PDB entry 7AEF | electron microscopy, 2.80 A resolution | chains D and P of the 48 polymer chains in the assembly

Chain D:
Molecule: baseplate protein (Algo12)
Source organism: Algoriphagus machipongonensis
Reference sequence: A3HTB3 (A3HTB3_9BACT); residues 1-933 here = UniProt positions 1-933
Sequence (933 residues; row label = number of the first residue in the row):
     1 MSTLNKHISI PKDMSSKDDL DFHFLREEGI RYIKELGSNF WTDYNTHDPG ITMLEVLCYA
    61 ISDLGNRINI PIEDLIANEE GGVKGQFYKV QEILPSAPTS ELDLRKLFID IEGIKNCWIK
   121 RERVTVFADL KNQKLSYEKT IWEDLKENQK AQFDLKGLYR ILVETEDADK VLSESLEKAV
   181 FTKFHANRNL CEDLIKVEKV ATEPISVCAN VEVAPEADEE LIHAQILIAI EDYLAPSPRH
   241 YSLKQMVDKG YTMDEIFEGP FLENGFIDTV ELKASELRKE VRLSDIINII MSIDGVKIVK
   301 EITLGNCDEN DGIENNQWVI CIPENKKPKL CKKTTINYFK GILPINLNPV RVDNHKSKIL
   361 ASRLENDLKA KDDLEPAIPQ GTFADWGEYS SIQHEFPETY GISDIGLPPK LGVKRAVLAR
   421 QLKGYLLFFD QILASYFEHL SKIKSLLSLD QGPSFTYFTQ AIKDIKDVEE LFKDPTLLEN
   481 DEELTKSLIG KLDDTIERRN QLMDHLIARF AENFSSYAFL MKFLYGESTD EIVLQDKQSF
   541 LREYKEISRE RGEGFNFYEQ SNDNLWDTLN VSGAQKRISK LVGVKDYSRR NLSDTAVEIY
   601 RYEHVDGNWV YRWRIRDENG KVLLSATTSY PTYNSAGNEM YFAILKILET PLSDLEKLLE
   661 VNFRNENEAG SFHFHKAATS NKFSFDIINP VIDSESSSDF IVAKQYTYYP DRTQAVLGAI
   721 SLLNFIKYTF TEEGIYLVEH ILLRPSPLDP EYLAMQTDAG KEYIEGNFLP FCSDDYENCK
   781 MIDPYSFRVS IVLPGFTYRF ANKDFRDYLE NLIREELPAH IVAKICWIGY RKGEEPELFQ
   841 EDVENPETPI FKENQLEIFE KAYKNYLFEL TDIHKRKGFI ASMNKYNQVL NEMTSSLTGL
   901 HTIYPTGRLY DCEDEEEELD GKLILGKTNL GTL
Disordered / not traced: 1-2, 552-933

Chain P:
Molecule: LysM domain-containing protein
Source organism: Algoriphagus machipongonensis
Reference sequence: A3HTB8 (A3HTB8_9BACT); residues 1-228 here = UniProt positions 1-228
Sequence (228 residues; row label = number of the first residue in the row):
     1 MSEGKLEKLR IVAYKDSKFS DEVENGEFIT LLNPEKYKFQ YRVEQNEDQA SGTSSAPIRF
    61 NKILPQTLEF DFLFDRTGVI AGYEVTEDGI INDIDHFKKV VYDYNGEKHK PNYLMITWGS
   121 LLFKGYLKEM DIEYKLFRPD GTPIRAMATT KIGEFVEEEL RTAQENNQSP DMSHYRTVKE
   181 GDTLPLMTYR IYGDSKYYLE VAKANGLTNF RRLKTGTELI FPPLQKQK
Disordered / not traced: 1, 169, 228

Chain D / chain P interface:
Pairs across the interface - 29 pairs, chain D then chain P:
  Ile8(D) - Pro222(P)
  Ile8(D) - Pro223(P)
  Ser9(D) - Pro222(P)
  Ser9(D) - Pro223(P)
  Ser9(D) - Gln225(P)
  Ile10(D) - Tyr192(P)
  Ile10(D) - Pro222(P)
  Ile10(D) - Pro223(P)  hydrogen bond (backbone-backbone)
  Ile10(D) - Leu224(P)  hydrophobic
  Ile10(D) - Gln225(P)  hydrogen bond (backbone-backbone)
  Pro11(D) - Tyr197(P)
  Pro11(D) - Glu200(P)
  Pro11(D) - Gln225(P)
  Lys12(D) - Tyr197(P)  hydrogen bond
  Met14(D) - Tyr197(P)  hydrophobic
  Met14(D) - Glu200(P)
  Leu20(D) - Leu199(P)
  Tyr59(D) - Pro185(P)
  Tyr59(D) - Arg211(P)
  Ser62(D) - Tyr198(P)
  Asp63(D) - Thr208(P)
  Asp63(D) - Phe210(P)
  Asp63(D) - Arg211(P)  salt bridge
  Asn66(D) - Leu199(P)
  Arg67(D) - Thr208(P)
  Arg67(D) - Asn209(P)  hydrogen bond
  Ser390(D) - Arg211(P)  hydrogen bond (backbone-side chain)
  Ser390(D) - Arg212(P)
  Glu395(D) - Arg211(P)  salt bridge
Also at the interface, not in a pair above, chain D (22 interface residues in all): His7, Phe22, Ala60, Ile70, Trp386, Glu388, Ser391, His394
Also at the interface, not in a pair above, chain P (18 interface residues in all): Lys196, Lys203, Leu207

Summary:
The interface between chain D and chain P involves 22 residues on one side and 18 on the other; the contacts
include 5 hydrogen bonds and 2 salt bridges. Polar pairs include Asp63(D)-Arg211(P), Glu395(D)-Arg211(P) and
Lys12(D)-Tyr197(P).
Chain D is baseplate protein (Algo12) and chain P is LysM domain-containing protein, both from Algoriphagus
machipongonensis; the structure, Cryo-EM structure of an extracellular contractile injection system in marine
bacterium Algoriphagus machipongonensis, the baseplate complex ..., was determined by electron microscopy
(same publication as 7ADZ, 7AE0 and 7AEB).
